4E45 - chains C and D of the 5 polymer chains in the assembly; structure by X-ray diffraction, 2.00 A resolution.

[Chain C]
Protein: Centromere protein S
Organism: Homo sapiens
UniProtKB: Q8N2Z9 (CENPS_HUMAN); residue numbers follow UniProt; this construct covers 1-110
Chain sequence (112 residues; row label = number of the first residue in the row; numbers below 1 keep their minus sign (Gly-1 is residue -1)):
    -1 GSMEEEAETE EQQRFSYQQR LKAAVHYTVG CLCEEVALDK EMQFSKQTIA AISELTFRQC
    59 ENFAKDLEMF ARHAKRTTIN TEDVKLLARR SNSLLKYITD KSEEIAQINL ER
Disordered / not traced: -1 to 11, 106-110
Construct notes: expression tag (-1 to 0)
UniProt features mapped onto this chain:
  - modified residue: Met1 (N-acetylmethionine)
  - mutagenesis: Lys73 to Arg74 (No effect on CENPX- and FANCM-binding; loss of double-stranded DNA-binding of the MHF heterodimer and of FANCM recruitment to fork DNA decrease in FA core complex activity, as shown by lower levels ...), Arg87 to Arg88 (Partial loss of CENPX- and FANCM-binding decrease in FA core complex activity, as shown by lower levels of FANCD2 monoubiquitination and higher frequency of sister chromatin exchanges ...)

[Chain D]
Protein: Centromere protein X
Organism: Homo sapiens
UniProtKB: A8MT69 (CENPX_HUMAN); numbering as in UniProt (aligned over 1-81)
Chain sequence (83 residues; row label = number of the first residue in the row; numbers below 1 keep their minus sign (Gly-1 is residue -1)):
    -1 GSMEGAGAGS GFRKELVSRL LHLHFKDDKT KVSGDALQLM VELLKVFVVE AAVRGVRQAQ
    59 AEDALRVDVD QLEKVLPQLL LDF
Disordered / not traced: -1 to 7
Construct notes: expression tag (-1 to 0)
Bound ions: Zn2+: Gln76, Asp80 (shared with 2 residues of chain E)
UniProt features mapped onto this chain:
  - modified residue: Met1 (N-acetylmethionine)

[Interface between chain C and chain D]
Residue-residue contacts (90; chain C residue first):
  Tyr15(C) with Arg17(D), hydrogen bond
  Gln16(C) with Leu21(D)
  Leu19(C) with Leu14(D), hydrophobic; Leu21(D), hydrophobic
  Ala22(C) with Leu14(D), hydrophobic
  Val23(C) with Leu18(D), hydrophobic
  Thr26(C) with Gly9(D); Phe10(D)
  Val27(C) with Val46(D), hydrophobic
  Cys29(C) with Ser8(D)
  Leu30(C) with Ser8(D); Val46(D), hydrophobic
  Glu33(C) with Ser8(D)
  Val34(C) with Val51(D), hydrophobic
  Lys38(C) with Val54(D); Arg55(D); Gln58(D)
  Met40(C) with Val54(D), hydrophobic; Ala57(D), hydrophobic; Gln58(D); Ala62(D); Leu63(D); Arg64(D); Val65(D), hydrophobic
  Gln41(C) with Arg64(D); Val65(D), hydrogen bond (backbone-backbone)
  Phe42(C) with Ala50(D); Val54(D), hydrophobic; Val65(D)
  Ser43(C) with Arg64(D); Val65(D), hydrogen bond (backbone-backbone); Asp66(D)
  Gln45(C) with Val67(D)
  Thr46(C) with Val65(D), hydrogen bond (side chain-backbone); Asp66(D), hydrogen bond (side chain-backbone); Val67(D), hydrogen bond (side chain-backbone)
  Ala49(C) with Leu70(D), hydrophobic
  Ile50(C) with Leu70(D), hydrophobic
  Leu53(C) with Leu74(D), hydrophobic
  Thr54(C) with Phe45(D); Val46(D)
  Phe55(C) with Leu18(D), hydrophobic; Leu21(D), hydrophobic
  Gln57(C) with Phe45(D); Phe81(D)
  Cys58(C) with Leu18(D), hydrophobic; Leu42(D), hydrophobic
  Glu59(C) with His22(D)
  Phe61(C) with Met38(D), hydrophobic; Leu41(D), hydrophobic
  Ala62(C) with Leu19(D); His22(D); Phe23(D)
  Lys63(C) with His22(D)
  Leu65(C) with Met38(D), hydrophobic
  Glu66(C) with Phe23(D); Lys24(D), hydrogen bond (side chain-backbone); Asp25(D), hydrogen bond (side chain-backbone); Thr28(D), hydrogen bond
  Thr75(C) with Thr28(D); Lys29(D), hydrogen bond (backbone-backbone)
  Thr76(C) with Lys29(D); Ser31(D)
  Ile77(C) with Phe23(D), hydrophobic; Thr28(D); Lys29(D), hydrogen bond (backbone-backbone); Val30(D); Ser31(D), hydrogen bond (backbone-backbone); Ala34(D)
  Asn78(C) with Ala34(D)
  Thr79(C) with Asp33(D); Ala34(D); Leu37(D)
  Val82(C) with Met38(D), hydrophobic
  Leu85(C) with Met38(D), hydrophobic; Leu41(D), hydrophobic
  Arg88(C) with Asp80(D); Phe81(D), hydrogen bond (side chain-backbone)
  Leu92(C) with Leu41(D), hydrophobic; Val44(D), hydrophobic; Phe81(D), hydrophobic
  Tyr95(C) with Glu40(D); Val44(D), hydrophobic
  Ile96(C) with Leu37(D)
  Lys99(C) with Leu37(D); Glu40(D), salt bridge
  Ser100(C) with Leu37(D)
  Ile103(C) with Asp33(D); Gln36(D); Leu37(D), hydrophobic
Interface residues without a listed pair, chain C (47 interface residues in all): Cys31, Ser89
Interface residues without a listed pair, chain D (49 interface residues in all): Lys27, Lys43, Val47, Ala49, Leu78, Leu79

[In short]
47 residues of chain C and 49 residues of chain D are in contact, with 13 hydrogen bonds and 1 salt bridge.
Polar contacts include Lys99(C)-Glu40(D), Tyr15(C)-Arg17(D) and Thr46(C)-Val65(D). Gln76(D) and Asp80(D)
coordinate Zn2+. From UniProt: 4 mutagenesis sites on chain C.
Here chain C is Centromere protein S and chain D is Centromere protein X, both from Homo sapiens. Entry 4E45
(Crystal structure of the hMHF1/hMHF2 Histone-Fold Tetramer in Complex with Fanconi Anemia Associated Helicase
hFANCM) was determined by X-ray diffraction.
